Entry 8AN2 (electron microscopy, 3.20 A resolution); this record covers chain AAA.

# Chain AAA
Name: S-layer protein A
Source organism: Sulfolobus acidocaldarius DSM 639
Reference sequence: Q4J6E5 (SLAA_SULAC); numbering as in UniProt (aligned over 1-1424)
Amino-acid sequence (1424 residues; each row starts with the number of its first residue):
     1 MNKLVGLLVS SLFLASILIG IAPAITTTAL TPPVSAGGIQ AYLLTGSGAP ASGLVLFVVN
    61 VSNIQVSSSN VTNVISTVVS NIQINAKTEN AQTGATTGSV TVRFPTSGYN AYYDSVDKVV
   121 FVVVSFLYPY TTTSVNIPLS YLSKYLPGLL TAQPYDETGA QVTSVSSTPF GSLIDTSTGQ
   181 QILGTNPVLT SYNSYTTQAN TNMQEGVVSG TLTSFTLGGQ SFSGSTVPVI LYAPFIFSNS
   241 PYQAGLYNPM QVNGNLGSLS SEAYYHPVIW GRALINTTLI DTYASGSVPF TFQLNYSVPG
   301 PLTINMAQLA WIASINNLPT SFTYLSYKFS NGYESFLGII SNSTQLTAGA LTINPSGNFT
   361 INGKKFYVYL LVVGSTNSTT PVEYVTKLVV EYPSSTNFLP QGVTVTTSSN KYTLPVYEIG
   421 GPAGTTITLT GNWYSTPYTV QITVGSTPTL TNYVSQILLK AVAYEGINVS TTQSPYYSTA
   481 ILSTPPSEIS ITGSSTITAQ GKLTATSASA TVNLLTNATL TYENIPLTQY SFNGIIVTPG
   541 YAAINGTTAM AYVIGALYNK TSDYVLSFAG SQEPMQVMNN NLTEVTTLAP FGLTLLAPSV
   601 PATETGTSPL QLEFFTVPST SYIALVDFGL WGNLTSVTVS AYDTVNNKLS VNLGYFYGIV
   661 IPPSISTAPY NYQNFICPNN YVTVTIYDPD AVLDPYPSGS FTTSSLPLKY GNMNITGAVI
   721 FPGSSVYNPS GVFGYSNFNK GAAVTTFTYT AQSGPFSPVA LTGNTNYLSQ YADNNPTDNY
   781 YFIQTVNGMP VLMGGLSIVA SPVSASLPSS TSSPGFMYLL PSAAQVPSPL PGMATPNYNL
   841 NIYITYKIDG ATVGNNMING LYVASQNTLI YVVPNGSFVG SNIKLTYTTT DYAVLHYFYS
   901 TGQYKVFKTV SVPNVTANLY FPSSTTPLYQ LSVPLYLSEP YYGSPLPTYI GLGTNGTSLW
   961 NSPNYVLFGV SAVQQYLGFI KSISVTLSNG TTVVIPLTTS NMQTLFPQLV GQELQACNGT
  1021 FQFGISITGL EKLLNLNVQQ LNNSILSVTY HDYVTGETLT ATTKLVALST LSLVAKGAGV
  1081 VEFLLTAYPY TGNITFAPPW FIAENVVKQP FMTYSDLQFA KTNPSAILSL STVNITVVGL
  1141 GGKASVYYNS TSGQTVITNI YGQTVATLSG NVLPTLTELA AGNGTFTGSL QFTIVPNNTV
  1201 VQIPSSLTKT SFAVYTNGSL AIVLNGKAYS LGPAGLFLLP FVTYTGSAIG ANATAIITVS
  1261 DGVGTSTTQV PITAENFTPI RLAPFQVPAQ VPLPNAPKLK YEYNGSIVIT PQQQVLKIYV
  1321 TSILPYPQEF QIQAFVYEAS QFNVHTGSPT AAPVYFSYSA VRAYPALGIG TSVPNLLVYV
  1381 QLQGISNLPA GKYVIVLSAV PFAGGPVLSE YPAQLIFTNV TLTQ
Not modelled in the structure: 1-29, 1070-1424
Cystine bridges: C677-C1017
Covalently attached groups: N-acetylglucosamine (NAG) linked to N60, N70, N295, N342, N358, N468, N517, N559, N581, N714, N914, N955, N1018; glycan linked to N276, N377, N545, N633, N875, N989
UniProt features mapped onto this chain:
  - glycosylation (N-linked (GlcNAc...) asparagine): N60, N70, N276, N295, N342, N358, N377, N468, N517, N545, N559, N581, N633, N714, N875, N914, N955, N989, N1018, N1042 and 8 more in UniProt

# In short
N-acetylglucosamine is covalently linked to N60, N70, N295, N342, N358 and N468 and 7 more.
Chain AAA is S-layer protein A (Sulfolobus acidocaldarius DSM 639); the structure, S-layer protein SlaA from
Sulfolobus acidocaldarius at pH 10.0, was determined by electron microscopy, deposited together with 8QOX,
8QP0, 8AN3 and 7ZCX.
